Entry 8Z82 (electron microscopy, 2.40 A resolution); this record covers chains C and L of the 37 polymer chains in the assembly.

# Chain C
Name: Photosynthetic reaction center cytochrome c subunit
Source organism: Halorhodospira halophila
UniProt: A1WXF5 (A1WXF5_HALHL); residues 1-362 here = UniProt positions 1-362
Chain sequence (362 residues; each row starts with the number of its first residue):
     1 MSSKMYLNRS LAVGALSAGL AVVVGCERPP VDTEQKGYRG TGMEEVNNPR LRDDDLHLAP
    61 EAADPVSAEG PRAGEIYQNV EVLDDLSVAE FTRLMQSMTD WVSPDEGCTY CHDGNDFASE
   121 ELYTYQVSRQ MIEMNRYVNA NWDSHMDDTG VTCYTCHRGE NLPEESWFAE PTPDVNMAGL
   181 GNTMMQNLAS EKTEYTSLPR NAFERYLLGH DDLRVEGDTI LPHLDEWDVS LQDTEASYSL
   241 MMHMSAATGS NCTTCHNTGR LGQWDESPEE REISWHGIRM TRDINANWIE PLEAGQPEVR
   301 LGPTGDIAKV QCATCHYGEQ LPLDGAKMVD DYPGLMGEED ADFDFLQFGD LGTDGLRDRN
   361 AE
Unresolved in the structure: 1-25, 362
Sequence notes: conflict Thr33 (Ser in A1WXF5), Asn47 (Thr in A1WXF5), Arg72 (Lys in A1WXF5), 23 further conflict positions vs the reference (A1WXF5) not listed
Covalently attached groups: heme c (HEC) linked to Cys111, Cys153, Cys156, Cys252, Cys255, Cys312, Cys315
Bound ions: heme c Fe (4 sites), coordinated by Met95, His112, Met131, His145, His157, Met241, His256, His316; Mg2+: Gln186, Glu235
Small-molecule neighbours:
  - heme c (HEC), molecule 1: Tyr77, Gln78, Asn79, Val80, Glu81, Val82, Leu83, Phe91, Met95, Gln96, Met98, Thr99, Val102, Ser103, Gly107, Cys108, Tyr110, His112, Phe117, Ala118, Tyr125, Ser128, Arg129, Ile132
  - heme c (HEC), molecule 2: Met98, Val102, Tyr110, Tyr123, Thr124, Val127, Ser128, Met131, Ile132, Met134, Asn135, Val151, Thr152, His157, Asn161, Leu162, Pro163, Ser166, Ile284, Ile289, Gln296, Arg300, Ala308, Lys309, Val310, Thr314, Leu335
  - heme c (HEC), molecule 3: His145, Met146, Thr149, Gly150, Val151, Leu207, Met244, Thr248, Glu270, Ile273, Ser274, Gly277, Ile278, Met280, Thr281, Ile284, Val310, Gln311, His316, Gln320, Leu321, Pro322, Gly325
  - heme c (HEC), molecule 4: Leu213, Arg214, Val215, Glu216, Tyr238, Met241, Met242, Met244, Ser245, Ser250, Asn251, His256, Leu261, Gly262, Trp264, Arg271, Ser274, Trp275, Ile278, Arg279

# Chain L
Name: Reaction center protein L chain
Source organism: Halorhodospira halophila
UniProt: A0A2L1K3P0 (A0A2L1K3P0_HALHA); residue numbers follow UniProt; this construct covers 1-276
Chain sequence (276 residues; row label = number of the first residue in the row):
     1 MAMLDFEKKY RVRGGTLLGG DLFDFWIGPF YVGIFGVLTA IFAVLGTVLI IYGASQDTFN
    61 LWQISIAPPD LSYGLALAPM MEGGLWQIIT VCALGAFITW ALRQAEISKK LGMGYHVPVA
   121 FAVAILAYAT LVVFRPLLMG AWGHGFPYGI LSHLDWVSNV GYQYLHFHYN PAHMLAVTFF
   181 FTTTLALALH GGLILSVTNP KKGEPVKTAE HENTFFRDVI GYSIGSLGIH RLGLFLALNA
   241 GFWSAVCIII SGPFWTRGWP EWWNWWLNVP IWSWGG
Unresolved in the structure: 1, 276
Sequence notes: conflict Thr99 (Ala in A0A2L1K3P0), Pro205 (Ser in A0A2L1K3P0), Ile220 (Val in A0A2L1K3P0), Gly241 (Ala in A0A2L1K3P0)
Bound ions: bacteriochlorophyll a Mg site 1 near His153 (its only coordinating residue here); bacteriochlorophyll a Mg site 2 near His173 (its only coordinating residue here); Fe ion: His190, His230 (shared with 3 residues of chain M)
Small-molecule neighbours:
  - bacteriochlorophyll a (BCL), molecule 1: Ala40, Ile41, Val44
  - bacteriochlorophyll a (BCL), molecule 2: Ile41, Phe42, Leu45, Ile88, Val91, Cys92
  - bacteriochlorophyll a (BCL), molecule 3: Thr47, Ile50, Phe97, Tyr128, Leu131, Phe146, Ile150, Leu151, His153, Leu154, Trp156, Val157
  - bacteriochlorophyll a (BCL), molecule 4: Phe97, Phe121, Ala124, Ile125, Ala127, Tyr128, Leu131, Trp156, Val157, Ser158, Val160, Gly161, Tyr162, Phe167, His168, His173, Ala176, Val177, Phe180, Phe181, Ser244, Ala245, Cys247, Ile248
  - bacteriochlorophyll a (BCL), molecule 5: Val157, Tyr162, His168, Phe181
  - bacteriochlorophyll a (BCL), molecule 6: His168, His173, Met174, Val177, Thr178, Phe181, Thr182, Leu185
  - bacteriopheophytin a (BPH), molecule 1: Thr39, Phe42, Ala43, Gly46, Thr47, Ile50, Ile89, Cys92, Ala93, Ala96, Phe97, Trp100, Gln104, Val117, Ala120, Phe121, Val123, Ala124, Tyr128, Phe146, Tyr148, Gly149, Ile150, His153, Phe180, Ala237, Gly241
  - bacteriopheophytin a (BPH), molecule 2: Phe181, Thr184, Leu185, Ala188, Leu189, Val219, Ile220
  - LJQ ([(2S)-1-dodecanoyloxy-3-oxidanyl-propan-2-yl] pentadecanoate): Phe134, Leu137, Leu138, Pro171, Ala172, Trp243, Ile249, Ile250, Phe254, Trp262, Trp263, Trp265, Trp266
  - menaquinone 8 (MQ8): Phe30, Ala43, Val44, Thr47, Val48, Trp100
  - Ubiquinone-8 (UQ8), molecule 1: Leu17, Leu18, Phe35, Leu38, Phe42, Leu75, Ala76, Leu77, Trp86, Gln87, Thr90, Val91, Leu94, Gly95, Ile98, Thr99, Leu102, Val133, Trp142
  - Ubiquinone-8 (UQ8), molecule 2: Pro171, Met174, Leu175, Thr178
  - Ubiquinone-8 (UQ8), molecule 3: Thr178, Phe179, Thr182, Leu185, Ala186, Leu189, His190, Leu193, Ile194, Glu212, Asn213, Phe216, Ile220, Tyr222, Ser223, Ile224, Gly225, Ser226, Ile229, Leu232, Leu236

# Chain C / chain L interface
Pairs across the interface (71):
  Cys26(C) with Phe254(L)
  Glu27(C) with Phe254(L), hydrogen bond (backbone-backbone); Trp255(L); Thr256(L), hydrogen bond; Arg257(L), salt bridge
  Arg28(C) with Pro253(L); Phe254(L)
  Pro29(C) with Pro253(L); Phe254(L)
  Val31(C) with Gly252(L); Thr256(L)
  Thr33(C) with His144(L)
  Glu34(C) with Leu71(L)
  Gln35(C) with Asp70(L), hydrogen bond; Leu71(L), hydrogen bond (side chain-backbone)
  Arg39(C) with Ala67(L), hydrogen bond (side chain-backbone); Pro68(L), hydrogen bond (side chain-backbone); Pro69(L); Asp70(L); Met81(L); Glu82(L); Gly83(L)
  Gly40(C) with Pro68(L); Pro147(L); Trp156(L)
  Thr41(C) with Asp155(L); Trp156(L); Asn159(L), hydrogen bond (backbone-side chain)
  Gly42(C) with Trp156(L); Asn159(L); Val160(L); Gln163(L), hydrogen bond (backbone-side chain)
  Met43(C) with Asn159(L)
  Glu44(C) with Leu71(L); Gly143(L); His144(L), salt bridge; Gln163(L), hydrogen bond
  Val46(C) with Met139(L), hydrophobic; Tyr164(L); Gly252(L); Thr256(L)
  Asn48(C) with Thr256(L)
  Leu51(C) with Arg257(L)
  Ala189(C) with Leu267(L), hydrophobic
  Glu194(C) with Pro260(L); Glu261(L)
  Tyr195(C) with Tyr169(L); Pro260(L); Glu261(L); Asn264(L)
  Thr196(C) with Tyr169(L); Pro260(L)
  Ser197(C) with Tyr169(L), hydrogen bond
  Tyr238(C) with Leu165(L), hydrogen bond (side chain-backbone); His166(L), hydrogen bond
  Met242(C) with Leu165(L)
  Ser245(C) with Leu165(L)
  Asn251(C) with Tyr162(L); Gln163(L); Leu165(L)
  Cys252(C) with Tyr162(L), hydrogen bond (side chain-backbone); Leu165(L)
  Thr253(C) with Asn159(L), hydrogen bond
  His256(C) with Asn159(L)
  Asn257(C) with Asn159(L), hydrogen bond
  Thr258(C) with Ser158(L), hydrogen bond; Asn159(L), hydrogen bond (backbone-side chain); Tyr162(L)
  Gly259(C) with Asp155(L); Ser158(L)
  Arg260(C) with Asp155(L), salt bridge
Other interface residues (no listed pair), chain C (36 interface residues in all): Tyr38, Asn47, Ser250
Other interface residues (no listed pair), chain L (36 interface residues in all): Ser72, Leu138, Ser152

# In short
Chain C and chain L each contribute 36 residues to their interface, with 17 hydrogen bonds and 3 salt bridges.
Polar contacts include Glu27(C)-Arg257(L), Glu44(C)-His144(L) and Arg260(C)-Asp155(L).
Chain C is Photosynthetic reaction center cytochrome c subunit and chain L is Reaction center protein L chain,
both from Halorhodospira halophila; the structure, Photosynthetic LH1-RC-HiPIP complex from the purple
bacterium Halorhodospira halophila, was determined by electron microscopy together with 8Z83 from the same
study.
